6PL7 - chains A and P of the 3 polymer chains in the assembly; structure by X-ray diffraction, 2.50 A resolution.

[Chain A]
Protein: DNA polymerase eta
Source organism: Homo sapiens
Notes: EC 2.7.7.7
UniProtKB: Q9Y253 (POLH_HUMAN); numbering as in UniProt (aligned over 1-432)
Chain sequence (435 residues; row label = number of the first residue in the row; numbers below 1 keep their minus sign (Gly-2 is residue -2)):
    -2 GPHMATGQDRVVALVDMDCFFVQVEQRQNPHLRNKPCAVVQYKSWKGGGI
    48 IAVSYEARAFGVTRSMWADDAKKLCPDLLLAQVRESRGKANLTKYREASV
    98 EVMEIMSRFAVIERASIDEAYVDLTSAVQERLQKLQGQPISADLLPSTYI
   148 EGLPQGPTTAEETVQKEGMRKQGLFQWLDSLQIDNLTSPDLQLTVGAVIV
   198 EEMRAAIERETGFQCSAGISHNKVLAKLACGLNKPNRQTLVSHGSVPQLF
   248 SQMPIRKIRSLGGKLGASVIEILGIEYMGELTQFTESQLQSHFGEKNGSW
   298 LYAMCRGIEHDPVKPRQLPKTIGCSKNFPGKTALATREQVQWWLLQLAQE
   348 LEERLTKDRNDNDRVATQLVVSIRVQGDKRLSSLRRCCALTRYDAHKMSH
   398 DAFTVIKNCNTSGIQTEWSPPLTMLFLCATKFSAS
Unresolved in the structure: 155-159
Construct notes: expression tag (-2 to 0)
Bound ions: Mg2+ site 1: Asp13, Met14, Asp115 (together with 1FZ); Mg2+ site 2: Asp13, Asp115, Glu116 (together with 1FZ) (shared with DT8(P) of chain P)
Ligand contacts: 1FZ (5'-O-[(R)-hydroxy{[(R)-hydroxy(phosphonooxy)phosphoryl]amino}phosphoryl]thymidine): Asp13, Met14, Asp15, Cys16, Phe17, Phe18, Ile48, Ala49, Tyr52, Arg55, Arg61, Ile114, Asp115, Glu116, Lys231
Curated features (UniProtKB/Swiss-Prot):
  - binding site (Mg(2+)): Asp13, Met14, Asp115, Glu116
  - binding site (Mn(2+)): Asp13, Met14, Asp115, Glu116
  - binding site (a 2'-deoxyribonucleoside 5'-triphosphate): Arg61
  - natural variant: Val37 (deletion: In XPV), Leu75 (deletion: In XPV), Arg93 (R93P: In XPV), Arg111 (R111H: In XPV), Thr122 (T122P: In XPV), Gly153 (G153D: In a breast cancer sample), Thr191 (T191P: In XPV), Gly263 (G263V: In XPV), Val266 (V266D: In XPV), Gly295 (G295R: In XPV), Arg361 (R361S: In XPV)
  - mutagenesis: Tyr52 (Y52A/F: Reduces DNA polymerase activity; Y52E: Reduces DNA polymerase activity. Increases fidelity of replication and reduces translesion bypass), Arg61 (R61A: Reduces enzymatic activity by two-thirds), Ser62 (S62G: Increased DNA polymerase activity and translesion bypass compared to wild-type), Ala68 (A68S/V: Severe reduction in thymine dimer translesion bypass), Asn324 to Pro326 (Reduces binding to chromatin and to monoubiquitinated PCNA. Abolishes binding to monoubiquitinated PCNA; when associated with 705-E--H-713 Del)

[Chain P]
Molecule: 8-nt DNA strand
Sequence (8 nucleotides; numbered 1 to 8; the number before each row is that of its first residue):
     1 AGCGTCAT
Bound ions: Mg2+: DT8 (together with 1FZ) (shared with Asp13(A), Asp115(A), Glu116(A) of chain A)

[Interface between chain A and chain P]
Contacting residue pairs (23):
  Ser113(A) - DT8(P)  hydrogen bond to the phosphate
  Asp115(A) - DT8(P)  phosphate contact
  Glu116(A) - DT8(P)  phosphate contact
  Lys224(A) - DT8(P)  salt bridge to the phosphate
  Ile255(A) - DA7(P)  phosphate contact
  Arg256(A) - DA7(P)  phosphate contact
  Arg256(A) - DT8(P)  salt bridge to the phosphate
  Ser257(A) - DC6(P)  phosphate contact
  Ser257(A) - DA7(P)  hydrogen bond to the phosphate
  Leu258(A) - DA7(P)  hydrogen bond to the phosphate
  Gly259(A) - DA7(P)  hydrogen bond to the phosphate
  Gly260(A) - DC6(P)  phosphate contact
  Gly260(A) - DA7(P)  phosphate contact
  Lys261(A) - DT5(P)  salt bridge to the phosphate
  Lys261(A) - DC6(P)  hydrogen bond to the phosphate
  Leu262(A) - DC6(P)  hydrogen bond to the phosphate
  Arg377(A) - DG4(P)  salt bridge to the phosphate
  Ser380(A) - DC3(P)  phosphate contact
  Leu381(A) - DC3(P)  phosphate contact
  Arg382(A) - DG2(P)  sugar contact
  Arg382(A) - DC3(P)  hydrogen bond to the phosphate
  Arg383(A) - DG2(P)  phosphate contact
  Cys384(A) - DG2(P)  hydrogen bond to the phosphate
Interface residues without a listed pair, chain A (19 interface residues in all): Ser379
Interface residues without a listed pair, chain P (8 interface residues in all): DA1

[Overview]
19 residues of chain A face 8 of chain P across their interface; the contacts include 8 hydrogen bonds and 4
salt bridges. Polar contacts include Ser113(A)-DT8(P), Ser257(A)-DA7(P) and Leu258(A)-DA7(P). Chain A binds
compound 1FZ.
Here chain A is DNA polymerase eta (Homo sapiens) and chain P is an 8-nt DNA strand. Entry 6PL7 (Structure of
human DNA polymerase eta complexed with A in the template base paired with incoming ...) was determined by
X-ray diffraction.
